PDB entry 6N84 | X-ray diffraction, 1.75 A resolution | chain A

[Chain A]
Protein: Maltose/maltodextrin-binding periplasmic protein, Guanine nucleotide-binding protein G(t) subunit alpha-2
Organism: Escherichia coli O157:H7
Reference sequence: chimeric construct of P0AEY0, P19087: residues 2-367 from P0AEY0 (MALE_ECO57) positions 27-392 (UniProt number = residue number + 25); residues 372-395 from P19087 positions 331-354 (UniProt number = residue number - 41)
Sequence (415 residues; each row starts with the number of its first residue; numbers below 1 keep their minus sign (Met-19 is residue -19)):
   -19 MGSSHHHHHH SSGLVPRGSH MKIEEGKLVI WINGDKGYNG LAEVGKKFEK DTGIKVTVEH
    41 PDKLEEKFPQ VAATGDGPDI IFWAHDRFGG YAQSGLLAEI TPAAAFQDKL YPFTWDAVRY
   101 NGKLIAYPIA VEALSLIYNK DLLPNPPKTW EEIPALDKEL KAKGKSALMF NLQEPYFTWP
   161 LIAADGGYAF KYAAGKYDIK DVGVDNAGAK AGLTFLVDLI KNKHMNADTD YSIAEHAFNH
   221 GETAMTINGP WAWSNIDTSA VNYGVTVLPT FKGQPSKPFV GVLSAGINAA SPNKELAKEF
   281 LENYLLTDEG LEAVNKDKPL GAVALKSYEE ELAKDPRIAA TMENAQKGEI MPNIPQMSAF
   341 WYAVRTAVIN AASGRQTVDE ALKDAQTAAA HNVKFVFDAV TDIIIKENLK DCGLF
Not modelled in the structure: -19 to 1, 394-395
Construct notes: initiating methionine (-19); expression tag (-18 to 1); engineered mutation Ala83 (Asp108 in P0AEY0), Ala84 (Lys109 in P0AEY0), Ala173 (Glu198 in P0AEY0), Ala174 (Asn199 in P0AEY0), His216 (Ala241 in P0AEY0), His220 (Lys245 in P0AEY0), Ala240 (Lys265 in P0AEY0); linker (368-371)
Swiss-Prot annotation at these positions:
  - modified residue: Cys392 (ADP-ribosylcysteine)

[In short]
Chain A is Maltose/maltodextrin-binding periplasmic protein, Guanine nucleotide-binding protein G(t) subunit
alpha-2 (Escherichia coli O157:H7); the structure, MBP-fusion protein of transducin-alpha residues 327-350,
was determined by X-ray diffraction, deposited together with 6N86.
